PDB entry 9BYA | electron microscopy, 4.01 A resolution (low resolution: residue-level contacts below are approximate; hydrogen-bond / salt-bridge calls are withheld) | chains A and B of the 4 polymer chains in the assembly

== Chain A (and B) ==
Molecule: Ribonucleoside-diphosphate reductase subunit alpha
From: Bacillus subtilis
Notes: EC 1.17.4.1; chain B of this document is another copy of the same molecule, construct and numbering; everything in this record applies to it too
Reference sequence: P50620 (RIR1_BACSU); residue numbers follow UniProt; this construct covers 1-700
Sequence (700 residues; each row starts with the number of its first residue):
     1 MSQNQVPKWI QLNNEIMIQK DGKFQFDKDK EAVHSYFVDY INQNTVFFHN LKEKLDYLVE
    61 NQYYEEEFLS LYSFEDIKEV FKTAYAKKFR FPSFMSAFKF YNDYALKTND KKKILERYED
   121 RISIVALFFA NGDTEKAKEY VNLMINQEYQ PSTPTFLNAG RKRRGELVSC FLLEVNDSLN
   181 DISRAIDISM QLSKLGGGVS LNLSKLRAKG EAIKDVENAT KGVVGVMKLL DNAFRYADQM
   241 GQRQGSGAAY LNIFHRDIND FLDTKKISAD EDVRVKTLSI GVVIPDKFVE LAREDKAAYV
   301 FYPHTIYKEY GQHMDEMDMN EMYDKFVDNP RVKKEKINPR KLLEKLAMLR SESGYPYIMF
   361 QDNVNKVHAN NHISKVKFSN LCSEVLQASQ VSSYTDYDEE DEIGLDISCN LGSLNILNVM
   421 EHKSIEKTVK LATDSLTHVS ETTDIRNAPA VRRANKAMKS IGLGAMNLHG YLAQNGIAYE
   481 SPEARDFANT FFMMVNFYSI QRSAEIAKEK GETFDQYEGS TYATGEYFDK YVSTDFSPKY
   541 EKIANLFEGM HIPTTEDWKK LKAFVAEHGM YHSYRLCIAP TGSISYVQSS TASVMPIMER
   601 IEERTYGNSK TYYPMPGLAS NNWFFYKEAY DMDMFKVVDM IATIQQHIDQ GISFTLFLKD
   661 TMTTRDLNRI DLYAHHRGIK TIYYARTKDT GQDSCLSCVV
Disordered / not traced: 1-5, 689-700
Ligand contacts:
  - ATP (adenosine-5'-triphosphate): Val-33, His-34, Phe-37, Val-38, Asn-42, Phe-89, Arg-90, Phe-91, Arg-117
  - 2'-deoxyguanosine-5'-diphosphate (DGI): Val-46, Phe-47, Phe-48, His-49, Asn-50, Leu-51, Lys-54, Lys-78, Phe-81, Lys-82, Tyr-85, Asp-120
  - dTTP (TTP), molecule 1: Asp-177, Ser-178, Leu-179, Asn-180, Ile-182, Leu-206, Arg-207, Ala-212, Ile-213, Lys-214, Ala-219, Thr-220, Lys-221, His-304
  - dTTP (TTP), molecule 2: Lys-194, Tyr-236, Ala-237, Asp-238, Gln-239
UniProt features mapped onto this chain:
  - active site: Asn-380 (Proton acceptor), Cys-382 (Cysteine radical intermediate), Glu-384 (Proton acceptor)
  - binding site (substrate): Thr-153, Ser-169, Cys-170, Gly-198, Asn-380 to Glu-384, Pro-580 to Ile-584
  - site: Cys-170 (Important for hydrogen atom transfer), Asp-177 (Allosteric effector binding), Arg-207 (Allosteric effector binding), Cys-409 (Important for hydrogen atom transfer), Tyr-683 (Important for electron transfer), Tyr-684 (Important for electron transfer), Cys-695 (Interacts with thioredoxin/glutaredoxin), Cys-698 (Interacts with thioredoxin/glutaredoxin)
  - mutagenesis: His-255 (H255Y: In ts-A 73; temperature-sensitive lethal mutation)
From the paper describing this entry:
  - catalytic residues: Cys-382 (citing earlier work)

== Interface between chain A and chain B ==
Pairs across the interface (64):
  Leu-179(A) / Met-190(B)
  Leu-179(A) / Gln-191(B)
  Leu-179(A) / Lys-194(B)
  Leu-179(A) / Tyr-236(B)
  Asn-180(A) / Gln-191(B)
  Asn-180(A) / Asn-447(B)
  Ile-182(A) / Tyr-236(B)
  Ser-183(A) / Asp-187(B)
  Ser-183(A) / Met-190(B)
  Arg-184(A) / Arg-184(B)
  Asp-187(A) / Ser-183(B)
  Met-190(A) / Leu-179(B)
  Met-190(A) / Ser-183(B)
  Gln-191(A) / Leu-179(B)
  Gln-191(A) / Asn-180(B)
  Lys-194(A) / Leu-179(B)
  Lys-194(A) / Lys-214(B)
  Ile-213(A) / Met-240(B)
  Asp-215(A) / Arg-163(B)
  Val-216(A) / Met-240(B)
  Val-216(A) / Gln-242(B)
  Ala-219(A) / Met-240(B)
  Ala-219(A) / Gly-241(B)
  Lys-221(A) / Arg-235(B)
  Lys-221(A) / Tyr-236(B)
  Lys-221(A) / Asp-238(B)
  Gly-225(A) / Tyr-236(B)
  Val-226(A) / Tyr-236(B)
  Leu-229(A) / Asn-232(B)
  Leu-229(A) / Ala-233(B)
  Leu-229(A) / Tyr-236(B)
  Asn-232(A) / Lys-228(B)
  Asn-232(A) / Leu-229(B)
  Asn-232(A) / Asn-232(B)
  Ala-233(A) / Leu-229(B)
  Arg-235(A) / Lys-221(B)
  Tyr-236(A) / Leu-179(B)
  Tyr-236(A) / Ile-182(B)
  Tyr-236(A) / Lys-221(B)
  Tyr-236(A) / Gly-225(B)
  Tyr-236(A) / Val-226(B)
  Tyr-236(A) / Leu-229(B)
  Asp-238(A) / Lys-221(B)
  Met-240(A) / Val-216(B)
  Met-240(A) / Glu-217(B)
  Met-240(A) / Asn-218(B)
  Asp-396(A) / Arg-446(B)
  Asp-396(A) / Asn-447(B)
  Tyr-397(A) / Asp-401(B)
  Tyr-397(A) / Ile-403(B)
  Tyr-397(A) / Arg-446(B)
  Tyr-397(A) / Asn-447(B)
  Tyr-397(A) / Pro-449(B)
  Asp-398(A) / Arg-446(B)
  Asp-401(A) / Tyr-397(B)
  Ile-403(A) / Tyr-397(B)
  Arg-446(A) / Asp-396(B)
  Arg-446(A) / Tyr-397(B)
  Arg-446(A) / Asp-398(B)
  Asn-447(A) / Asn-180(B)
  Asn-447(A) / Asp-396(B)
  Asn-447(A) / Tyr-397(B)
  Pro-449(A) / Tyr-397(B)
  Arg-452(A) / Asp-398(B)
Also at the interface, not in a pair above, chain A (36 interface residues in all): Arg-163, Ile-186, Gly-222, Tyr-394
Also at the interface, not in a pair above, chain B (37 interface residues in all): Asp-215, Ala-219

== In short ==
36 residues of chain A face 37 of chain B across their interface. Bound to chain A: dTTP, ATP and
2'-deoxyguanosine-5'-diphosphate. Curated annotation (UniProt) lists 3 active-site residues, 14
substrate-binding residues and one mutagenesis site on chain A. From the paper: the catalytic residue
Cys-382(A).
Chain A and chain B are both Ribonucleoside-diphosphate reductase subunit alpha (Bacillus subtilis); the
structure, Class 11 model for product condition of Bacillus subtilis ribonucleotide reductase complex, was
determined by electron microscopy together with 9BW3, 9BWX, 9BX2, 9BX3, 9BX6, 9BX8 and 39 further entries from
the same study.
